5GIO - chains B and D of the 10 polymer chains in the assembly; structure by X-ray diffraction, 3.60 A resolution.

Chain B:
Protein: C/D box methylation guide ribonucleoprotein complex aNOP56 subunit
Organism: Sulfolobus solfataricus
UniProtKB: A0A0E3MJI1 (A0A0E3MJI1_SULSF); residues 4-380 here correspond to UniProt positions 3-379 (UniProt number = residue number - 1)
Sequence (388 residues; numbered 1 to 388; the number before each row is that of its first residue):
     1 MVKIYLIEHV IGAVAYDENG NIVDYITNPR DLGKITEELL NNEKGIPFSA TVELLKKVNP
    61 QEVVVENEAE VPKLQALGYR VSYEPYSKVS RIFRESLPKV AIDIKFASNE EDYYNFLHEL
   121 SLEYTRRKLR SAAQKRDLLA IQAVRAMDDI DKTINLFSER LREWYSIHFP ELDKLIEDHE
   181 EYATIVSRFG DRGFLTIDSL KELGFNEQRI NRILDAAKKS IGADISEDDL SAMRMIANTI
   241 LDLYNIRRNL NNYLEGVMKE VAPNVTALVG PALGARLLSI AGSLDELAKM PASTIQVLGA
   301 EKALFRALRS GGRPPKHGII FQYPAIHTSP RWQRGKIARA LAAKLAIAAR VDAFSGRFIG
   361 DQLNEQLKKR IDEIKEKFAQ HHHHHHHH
Disordered / not traced: 1-2, 378-388
Sequence notes: initiating methionine (1); expression tag (2-3, 381-388)

Chain D:
Protein: 50S ribosomal protein L7Ae
Organism: Sulfolobus solfataricus
UniProtKB: A0A0E3JZF7 (A0A0E3JZF7_SULSF); residues 6-130 here correspond to UniProt positions 3-127 (UniProt number = residue number - 3)
Sequence (130 residues; numbered 1 to 130; the number before each row is that of its first residue):
     1 MDAMSKASYV KFEVPQDLAD KVLEAVRKAK ESGKIKKGTN ETTKAVERGQ AKLVIIAEDV
    61 QPEEIVAHLP LLCDEKKIPY VYVSSKKALG EACGLQVATA SAAILEPGEA KDLVDEIIKR
   121 VNEIKGKTSS
Disordered / not traced: 1-6, 129-130
Sequence notes: initiating methionine (1); expression tag (2-5)

How chain B and chain D interact:
Contacting residue pairs (29; chain B residue first):
  Lys-3(B) / Thr-128(D)
  Glu-68(B) / Lys-125(D)
  Ser-82(B) / Gly-126(D)
  Ser-82(B) / Thr-128(D)  hydrogen bond
  Tyr-83(B) / Lys-125(D)
  Tyr-83(B) / Gly-126(D)  hydrogen bond (backbone-backbone)
  Tyr-83(B) / Lys-127(D)
  Tyr-83(B) / Thr-128(D)  hydrogen bond (backbone-backbone)
  Glu-84(B) / Thr-128(D)
  Lys-289(B) / Thr-43(D)
  Lys-289(B) / Glu-47(D)
  Lys-289(B) / Leu-72(D)
  Lys-289(B) / Glu-75(D)  salt bridge
  Pro-291(B) / Asn-40(D)
  Pro-291(B) / Thr-43(D)
  Pro-291(B) / Lys-44(D)
  Pro-291(B) / Glu-47(D)
  Ala-292(B) / Asn-40(D)
  Ser-293(B) / Lys-44(D)
  Ile-347(B) / Ile-65(D)  hydrophobic
  Arg-350(B) / Thr-39(D)
  Arg-350(B) / Asn-40(D)
  Arg-350(B) / Glu-64(D)
  Arg-350(B) / Ile-65(D)  hydrogen bond (side chain-backbone)
  Arg-350(B) / His-68(D)
  Val-351(B) / Glu-64(D)
  Phe-354(B) / His-68(D)
  Phe-354(B) / Leu-71(D)  hydrophobic
  Gly-356(B) / Glu-64(D)
Interface residues without a listed pair, chain B (18 interface residues in all): Pro-85, Ala-288, Met-290, Ile-359
Interface residues without a listed pair, chain D (17 interface residues in all): Pro-62, Ala-67

Summary:
18 residues of chain B and 17 residues of chain D are in contact, with 4 hydrogen bonds and 1 salt bridge.
Polar pairs include Lys-289(B)/Glu-75(D), Ser-82(B)/Thr-128(D) and Arg-350(B)/Ile-65(D).
Here chain B is C/D box methylation guide ribonucleoprotein complex aNOP56 subunit and chain D is 50S
ribosomal protein L7Ae, both from Sulfolobus solfataricus. Entry 5GIO (Crystal structure of box C/D RNP with
12 nt guide regions and 13 nt substrates) was determined by X-ray diffraction (same publication as 5GIN and
5GIP).
